9CYM - chains A and B of the 4 polymer chains in the assembly; structure by X-ray diffraction, 3.84 A resolution.

Chain A:
Name: H-2 class II histocompatibility antigen, A-B alpha chain
From: Mus musculus
UniProtKB: P14434 (HA2B_MOUSE); residues 24-218 here = UniProt positions 24-218
Sequence (195 residues; row label = number of the first residue in the row):
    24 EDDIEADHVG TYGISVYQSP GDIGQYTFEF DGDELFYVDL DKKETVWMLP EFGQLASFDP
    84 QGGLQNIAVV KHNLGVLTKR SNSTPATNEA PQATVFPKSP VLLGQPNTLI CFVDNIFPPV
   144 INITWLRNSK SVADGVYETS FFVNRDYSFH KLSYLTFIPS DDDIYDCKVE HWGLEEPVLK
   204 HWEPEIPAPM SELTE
Not modelled in the structure: 209-218
UniProt features mapped onto this chain:
  - region: Glu206 to Glu218 (Connecting peptide)
  - glycosylation: Asn145 (N-linked (GlcNAc...) asparagine)
Cystine bridges: Cys134-Cys190
Glycans and other covalent adducts: N-acetylglucosamine (NAG) linked to Asn145

Chain B:
Name: H-2 class II histocompatibility antigen, A beta chain
From: Mus musculus
UniProtKB: P14483 (HB2A_MOUSE); residues 28-218 here = UniProt positions 28-218
Sequence (191 residues; each row starts with the number of its first residue):
    28 GDSERHFVYQ FMGECYFTNG TQRIRYVTRY IYNREEYVRY DSDVGEHRAV TELGRPDAEY
    88 WNSQPEILER TRAELDTVCR HNYEGPETHT SLRRLEQPNV VISLSRTEAL NHHNTLVCSV
   148 TDFYPAKIKV RWFRNGQEET VGVSSTQLIR NGDWTFQVLV MLEMTPRRGE VYTCHVEHPS
   208 LKSPITVEWR A
Not modelled in the structure: 28-29
UniProt features mapped onto this chain:
  - region: Arg217, Ala218 (Connecting peptide)
  - glycosylation: Asn46 (N-linked (GlcNAc...) asparagine)
Cystine bridges: Cys42-Cys106, Cys145-Cys201
Glycans and other covalent adducts: N-acetylglucosamine (NAG) linked to Asn46

Interface between chain A and chain B:
Pairs across the interface (76; chain A residue first):
  Ile27(A) - Tyr43(B)  hydrophobic
  Ala29(A) - Phe44(B)
  Asp30(A) - Phe44(B)  hydrogen bond (backbone-backbone)
  Asp30(A) - Thr45(B)
  His31(A) - Cys42(B)
  His31(A) - Tyr43(B)
  His31(A) - Phe44(B)  hydrogen bond (backbone-backbone)
  Val32(A) - Cys42(B)
  Val32(A) - Tyr43(B)  hydrophobic
  Gly33(A) - Glu41(B)
  Gly33(A) - Cys42(B)  hydrogen bond (backbone-backbone)
  Thr34(A) - Met39(B)
  Thr34(A) - Gly40(B)
  Tyr35(A) - Cys42(B)  hydrophobic
  Tyr35(A) - Phe44(B)
  Tyr35(A) - Asn109(B)
  Tyr35(A) - Glu114(B)
  Ile37(A) - Phe38(B)
  Ser38(A) - Gln37(B)
  Ser38(A) - Phe38(B)  hydrogen bond (backbone-backbone)
  Val39(A) - Tyr36(B)
  Tyr40(A) - Val35(B)
  Tyr40(A) - Tyr36(B)  hydrogen bond (backbone-backbone)
  Gln41(A) - Phe34(B)
  Gln41(A) - Val35(B)
  Ser42(A) - His33(B)
  Ser42(A) - Phe34(B)  hydrogen bond (backbone-backbone)
  Pro43(A) - Glu31(B)
  Pro43(A) - Arg32(B)
  Phe53(A) - Glu114(B)
  Phe53(A) - Ser118(B)
  Asp54(A) - Arg177(B)
  Gly55(A) - Arg177(B)
  Asp56(A) - Arg177(B)
  Asp56(A) - Gly179(B)
  Asp56(A) - Asp180(B)
  Asp56(A) - Trp181(B)  hydrogen bond (side chain-backbone)
  Leu58(A) - Glu114(B)
  Phe75(A) - Thr117(B)
  Leu78(A) - His116(B)
  Val93(A) - Tyr36(B)  hydrophobic
  Asn96(A) - Tyr36(B)
  Leu97(A) - Tyr36(B)  hydrophobic
  Leu97(A) - Tyr59(B)  hydrophobic
  Leu100(A) - Tyr36(B)  hydrophobic
  Leu100(A) - Tyr59(B)  hydrophobic
  Leu100(A) - Tyr64(B)
  Thr101(A) - Phe34(B)
  Ser104(A) - Tyr59(B)
  Thr107(A) - Phe34(B)
  Thr107(A) - Tyr59(B)
  Pro108(A) - Asn60(B)
  Ala109(A) - His33(B)
  Ala109(A) - Asn60(B)
  Pro120(A) - Gln184(B)
  Lys121(A) - Asp149(B)  salt bridge
  Lys121(A) - Asn178(B)
  Lys121(A) - Asp180(B)  salt bridge
  Lys121(A) - Thr182(B)  hydrogen bond
  Lys121(A) - Gln184(B)
  Pro123(A) - Val128(B)  hydrophobic
  Pro123(A) - Thr148(B)
  Phe140(A) - Asn60(B)
  Phe140(A) - Arg61(B)
  Pro141(A) - Val35(B)  hydrophobic
  Val166(A) - Gln37(B)
  Tyr170(A) - Ile58(B)
  Tyr170(A) - Arg61(B)
  Tyr170(A) - Glu63(B)  hydrogen bond
  Phe172(A) - Gln37(B)
  Leu175(A) - Arg177(B)
  Leu175(A) - Asn178(B)
  Tyr177(A) - Asn178(B)  hydrogen bond (side chain-backbone)
  Tyr177(A) - Gly179(B)
  Tyr177(A) - Asp180(B)  hydrogen bond (side chain-backbone)
  Trp195(A) - Ser30(B)
Also at the interface, not in a pair above, chain A (54 interface residues in all): Glu28, Gly36, Leu72, Ala79, Thr110, Phe119, Ser122, Ile133, Pro142, Thr162, Phe165, Glu208
Also at the interface, not in a pair above, chain B (48 interface residues in all): Arg52, Tyr57, Glu62, Leu80, Cys106, Tyr110, Pro113, Arg121, Arg133, Tyr151, Ile176

In short:
Chain A and chain B form an interface of 54 and 48 residues respectively, with 11 hydrogen bonds and 2 salt
bridges. Polar contacts include Lys121(A)-Asp149(B), Lys121(A)-Asp180(B) and Asp56(A)-Trp181(B). Covalently
linked N-acetylglucosamine: at Asn145(A). N-acetylglucosamine is covalently linked to Asn46(B).
Chain A is H-2 class II histocompatibility antigen, A-B alpha chain and chain B is H-2 class II
histocompatibility antigen, A beta chain, both from Mus musculus; the structure, Structure of LAG3 bound to
the MHC class II molecule I-A(b), was determined by X-ray diffraction, deposited together with 9CYL.
